Entry 6EE8 (electron microscopy, 3.92 A resolution); this record covers chains F and O of the 10 polymer chains in the assembly.

== Chain F ==
Molecule: RNA polymerase sigma factor SigA
From: Mycobacterium tuberculosis
UniProtKB: P9WGI0 (SIGA_MYCTO); residues 1-528 here = UniProt positions 1-528
Chain sequence (531 residues; each row starts with the number of its first residue; numbers below 1 keep their minus sign (Gly-2 is residue -2)):
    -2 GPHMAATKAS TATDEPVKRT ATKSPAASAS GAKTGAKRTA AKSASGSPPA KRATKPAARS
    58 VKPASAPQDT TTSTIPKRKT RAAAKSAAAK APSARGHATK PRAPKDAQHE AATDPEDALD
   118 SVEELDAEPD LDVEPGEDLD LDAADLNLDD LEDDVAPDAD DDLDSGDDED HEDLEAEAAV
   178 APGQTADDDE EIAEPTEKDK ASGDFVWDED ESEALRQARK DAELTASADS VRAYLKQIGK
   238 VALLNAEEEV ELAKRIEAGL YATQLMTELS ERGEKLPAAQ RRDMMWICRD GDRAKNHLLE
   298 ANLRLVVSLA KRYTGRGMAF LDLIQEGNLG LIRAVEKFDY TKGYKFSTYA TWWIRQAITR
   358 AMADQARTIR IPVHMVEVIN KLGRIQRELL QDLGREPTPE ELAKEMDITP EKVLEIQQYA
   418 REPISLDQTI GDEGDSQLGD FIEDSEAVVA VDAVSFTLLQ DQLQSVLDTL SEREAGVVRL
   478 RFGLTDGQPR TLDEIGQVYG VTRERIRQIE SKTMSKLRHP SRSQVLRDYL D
Unresolved in the structure: -2 to 208, 528
Construct notes: expression tag (-2 to 0)
UniProt features mapped onto this chain:
  - DNA-binding region: Leu489 to Ser508 (H-T-H motif)
  - region: Ala225 to Ala259 (Sigma-70 factor domain-1)
  - motif: Asp319 to Gln322 (Interaction with polymerase core subunit RpoC)

== Chain O ==
Molecule: 90-nt DNA strand
Sequence (90 nucleotides; row label = number of the first residue in the row):
     1 GGCTATGGAT GACCGAACCT GGTCTTGACT CCATTGCCGG ATTTGTATTA GACTGGCAGG
    61 GTTGCCCCGA AGCGGGCGGA AACAAGCACG
Unresolved in the structure: 1-13, 79-90

== Interface between chain F and chain O ==
Residue-residue contacts (59):
  Asp226(F) - DG56(O)  hydrogen bond to the base
  Val228(F) - DG56(O)  base contact
  Arg229(F) - DG56(O)  base contact
  Arg229(F) - DC57(O)  base contact
  Leu232(F) - DG55(O)  base contact
  Leu232(F) - DG56(O)  base contact
  Gly236(F) - DG55(O)  base contact
  Leu240(F) - DT54(O)  base contact
  Glu246(F) - DT54(O)  base contact
  Ala298(F) - DT54(O)  base contact
  Asn299(F) - DT54(O)  hydrogen bond to the base
  Arg301(F) - DT54(O)  phosphate contact
  Arg301(F) - DG55(O)  hydrogen bond to the base
  Leu302(F) - DT54(O)  hydrogen bond to the base
  Ser305(F) - DT54(O)  hydrogen bond to the sugar
  Ser305(F) - DG55(O)  phosphate contact
  Lys308(F) - DG56(O)  salt bridge to the phosphate
  Lys308(F) - DC57(O)  phosphate contact
  Arg330(F) - DA47(O)  salt bridge to the phosphate
  Arg330(F) - DT48(O)  salt bridge to the phosphate
  Lys334(F) - DT48(O)  salt bridge to the phosphate
  Lys334(F) - DT49(O)  salt bridge to the phosphate
  Phe335(F) - DA50(O)  base contact
  Asp336(F) - DA50(O)  base contact
  Lys339(F) - DA50(O)  base contact
  Tyr341(F) - DA50(O)  base contact
  Tyr341(F) - DG51(O)  sugar contact
  Tyr341(F) - DA52(O)  phosphate contact
  Lys342(F) - DA52(O)  hydrogen bond to the phosphate
  Lys342(F) - DC53(O)  salt bridge to the phosphate
  Ser344(F) - DA52(O)  sugar contact
  Ser344(F) - DC53(O)  hydrogen bond to the phosphate
  Thr345(F) - DG51(O)  phosphate contact
  Thr345(F) - DA52(O)  hydrogen bond to the phosphate
  Thr345(F) - DC53(O)  base contact
  Tyr346(F) - DT49(O)  phosphate contact
  Tyr346(F) - DA50(O)  base contact
  Thr348(F) - DC53(O)  base contact
  Trp349(F) - DT49(O)  base contact
  Trp349(F) - DA50(O)  sugar contact
  Trp350(F) - DT48(O)  phosphate contact
  Gln353(F) - DT48(O)  base contact
  Gln353(F) - DT49(O)  base contact
  Arg367(F) - DG45(O)  salt bridge to the phosphate
  Pro369(F) - DT44(O)  phosphate contact
  Pro369(F) - DG45(O)  phosphate contact
  His371(F) - DT44(O)  salt bridge to the phosphate
  Arg470(F) - DC24(O)  salt bridge to the phosphate
  Val498(F) - DC24(O)  sugar contact
  Val498(F) - DT25(O)  phosphate contact
  Thr499(F) - DT25(O)  hydrogen bond to the phosphate
  Thr499(F) - DT26(O)  base contact
  Arg500(F) - DA28(O)  base contact
  Glu501(F) - DT26(O)  base contact
  Glu501(F) - DG27(O)  base contact
  Arg502(F) - DT23(O)  salt bridge to the phosphate
  Arg502(F) - DC24(O)  salt bridge to the phosphate
  Gln505(F) - DC24(O)  base contact
  Gln505(F) - DT25(O)  base contact
Interface residues without a listed pair, chain F (44 interface residues in all): Val304, Gly340, Arg357, Val370, Gly497, Ile506, Lys509
Interface residues without a listed pair, chain O (22 interface residues in all): DG22, DT43, DT46

== In short ==
44 residues of chain F face 22 of chain O across their interface; the contacts include 9 hydrogen bonds and 11
salt bridges. Polar contacts include Asp226(F)-DG56(O), Asn299(F)-DT54(O) and Arg301(F)-DG55(O).
Here chain F is RNA polymerase sigma factor SigA (Mycobacterium tuberculosis) and chain O is a 90-nt DNA
strand. Entry 6EE8 (Mycobacterium tuberculosis RNAP promoter unwinding intermediate complex with RbpA/CarD and
AP3 promoter) was determined by electron microscopy together with 6EDT, 6EEC and 6M7J from the same study.
